Entry 8TPJ (electron microscopy, 2.10 A resolution); this record covers chains B and b of the 20 polymer chains in the assembly.

Chain B (and b):
Name: Orange carotenoid-binding protein
From: Synechocystis sp. PCC 6803
Notes: chain b of this document is another copy of the same molecule, construct and numbering; everything in this record applies to it too
Reference sequence: P74102 (OCP_SYNY3); numbering as in UniProt (aligned over 1-317)
Sequence (317 residues; each row starts with the number of its first residue):
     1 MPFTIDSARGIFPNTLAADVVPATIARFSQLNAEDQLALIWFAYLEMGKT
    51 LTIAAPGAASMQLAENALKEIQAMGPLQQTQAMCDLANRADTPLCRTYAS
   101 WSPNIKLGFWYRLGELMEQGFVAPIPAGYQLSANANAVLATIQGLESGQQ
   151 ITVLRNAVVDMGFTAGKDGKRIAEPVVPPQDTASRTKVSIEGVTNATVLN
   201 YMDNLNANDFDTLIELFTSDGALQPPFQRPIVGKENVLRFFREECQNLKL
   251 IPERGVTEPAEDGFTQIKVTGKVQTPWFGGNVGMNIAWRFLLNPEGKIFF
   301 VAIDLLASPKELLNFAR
Not modelled in the structure: 1-16, 180-184 (chain b: 1-182, 313-317)
Residues lining bound ligands: beta,beta-carotene-4,4'-dione (45D): Glu-34, Leu-37, Ala-38, Ile-40, Trp-41, Ala-43, Tyr-44, Met-47, Thr-52, Ile-53, Ala-54, Ala-55, Pro-56, Ala-58, Ala-59, Thr-80, Met-83, Cys-84, Asn-104, Leu-107, Gly-108, Trp-110, Tyr-111, Leu-113, Gly-114, Met-117, Ile-125, Pro-126, Tyr-129, Ile-151, Leu-154, Arg-155, Glu-174, Pro-175, Val-176, Val-177
Swiss-Prot annotation at these positions:
  - binding site (echinenone): Glu-34 to Ala-38, Leu-37 to Tyr-44, Thr-80 to Met-83, Leu-107 to Met-117, Ile-125 to Tyr-129, Ile-151 to Met-161, Tyr-201, Cys-245 to Leu-250, Val-273 to Met-284, Trp-288
What the authors report for this chain:
  - binding site for beta,beta-carotene-4,4'-dione: Arg-155

Interface between chain B and chain b:
Contacting residue pairs - 30 pairs, chain B then chain b:
  Gln-224(B) / Phe-227(b)
  Phe-227(B) / Gln-224(b)
  Phe-227(B) / Phe-227(b)
  Phe-227(B) / Gln-228(b)
  Phe-227(B) / Arg-229(b)
  Phe-227(B) / Pro-230(b)
  Gln-228(B) / Phe-227(b)  hydrogen bond (backbone-backbone)
  Arg-229(B) / Phe-227(b)
  Pro-230(B) / Phe-227(b)
  Phe-278(B) / Arg-229(b)  hydrogen bond (backbone-side chain)
  Arg-289(B) / Ala-307(b)  hydrogen bond (side chain-backbone)
  Phe-299(B) / Pro-309(b)
  Leu-306(B) / Arg-289(b)
  Ala-307(B) / Arg-289(b)  hydrogen bond (backbone-side chain)
  Ala-307(B) / Phe-300(b)  hydrophobic
  Pro-309(B) / Asp-262(b)
  Glu-311(B) / Phe-300(b)
  Leu-313(B) / Arg-229(b)  hydrogen bond (backbone-side chain)
  Leu-313(B) / Pro-230(b)
  Asn-314(B) / Pro-230(b)
  Asn-314(B) / Val-232(b)
  Phe-315(B) / Arg-229(b)
  Phe-315(B) / Pro-230(b)  hydrogen bond (backbone-backbone)
  Phe-315(B) / Ile-231(b)
  Phe-315(B) / Val-232(b)
  Ala-316(B) / Asn-236(b)
  Arg-317(B) / Gln-228(b)  hydrogen bond
  Arg-317(B) / Ile-231(b)
  Arg-317(B) / Arg-239(b)
  Arg-317(B) / Glu-244(b)  salt bridge
Also at the interface, not in a pair above, chain B (20 interface residues in all): Gly-279, Leu-291, Ser-308
Also at the interface, not in a pair above, chain b (20 interface residues in all): Phe-240, Phe-264, Leu-291, Phe-299, Leu-306

In short:
The chain B/chain b interface involves 20 residues from each chain; the contacts include 7 hydrogen bonds and
1 salt bridge. Polar contacts include Arg-317(B)/Glu-244(b), Phe-278(B)/Arg-229(b) and Arg-289(B)/Ala-307(b).
Chain B binds beta,beta-carotene-4,4'-dione. Curated annotation (UniProt) lists 62 echinenone-binding residues
on chain B. The paper reports a binding site for beta,beta-carotene-4,4'-dione at Arg-155(B).
Chain B and chain b are both Orange carotenoid-binding protein (Synechocystis sp. PCC 6803); the structure,
Top cylinder bound to OCP from high-resolution phycobilisome quenched by OCP (local refinement), was
determined by electron microscopy (same publication as 8TO2).
